3NTA - chains A and B; structure by X-ray diffraction, 2.01 A resolution.

# Chain A (and B)
Protein: FAD-dependent pyridine nucleotide-disulphide oxidoreductase
Organism: Shewanella loihica
Notes: EC 1.8.1.14; chain B of this document is another copy of the same molecule, construct and numbering; everything in this record applies to it too
UniProtKB: A3QAV3 (A3QAV3_SHELP); numbering as in UniProt (aligned over 1-566)
Amino-acid sequence (574 residues; each row starts with the number of its first residue):
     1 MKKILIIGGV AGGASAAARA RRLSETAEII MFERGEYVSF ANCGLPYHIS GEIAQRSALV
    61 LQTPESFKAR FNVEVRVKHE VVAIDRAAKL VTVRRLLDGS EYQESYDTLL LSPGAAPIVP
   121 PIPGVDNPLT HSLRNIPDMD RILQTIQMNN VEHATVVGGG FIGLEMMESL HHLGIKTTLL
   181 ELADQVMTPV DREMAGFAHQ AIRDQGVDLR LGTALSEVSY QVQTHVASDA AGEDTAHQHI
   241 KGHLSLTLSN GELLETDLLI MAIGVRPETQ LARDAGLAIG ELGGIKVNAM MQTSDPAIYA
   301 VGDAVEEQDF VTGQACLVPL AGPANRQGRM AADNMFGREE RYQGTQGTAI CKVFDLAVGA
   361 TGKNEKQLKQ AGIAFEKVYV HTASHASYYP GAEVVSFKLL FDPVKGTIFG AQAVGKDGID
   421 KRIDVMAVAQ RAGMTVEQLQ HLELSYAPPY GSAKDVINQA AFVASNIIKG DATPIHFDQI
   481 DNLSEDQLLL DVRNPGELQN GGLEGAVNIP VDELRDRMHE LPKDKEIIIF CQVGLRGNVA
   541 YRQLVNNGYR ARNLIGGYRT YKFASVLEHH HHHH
Disordered / not traced: 566-574
Differences from the reference sequence: expression tag (567-574)
Modified residues: Mse1, Mse31, Mse139, Mse148, Mse166, Mse167, Mse187, Mse194, Mse261, Mse290, Mse291, Mse330, Mse335, Mse426, Mse434, Mse518 (selenomethionine; parent Met)
Small-molecule neighbours:
  - coenzyme A (COA), molecule 1: V10, A11, A14, S15, A18, R19, R22, S39, F40, A41, N42, C43, L61, Q62, F67, F71, A321, N325, R329
  - coenzyme A (COA), molecule 2: Y379, V380, Y388, Y446, K454, Q459, F462, V463, N466, V533, G534, L535, N538, N553
  - FAD (flavin-adenine dinucleotide), molecule 1: I7, G8, G9, V10, A11, G12, F32, E33, R34, F40, N42, C43, P46, H79, E80, V81, S112, P113, G114, L133, R134, F161, I162, E165, L271, V301, G302, D303, A304, P319, L320, A321, G322, A324
  - FAD, molecule 2: Y446, A447, P448

# Interface between chain A and chain B
Contacting residue pairs (141; chain A residue first):
  R21(A) - R515(B)
  R21(A) - N546(B)
  R22(A) - N538(B)
  R22(A) - R542(B)  hydrogen bond (backbone-side chain)
  R22(A) - N546(B)  hydrogen bond (backbone-side chain)
  L23(A) - N546(B)
  S24(A) - N546(B)
  E25(A) - R515(B)  salt bridge
  E25(A) - Q543(B)
  E25(A) - N546(B)
  E25(A) - N547(B)
  A41(A) - Y388(B)  hydrophobic
  C43(A) - Y388(B)
  C43(A) - Y446(B)  hydrophobic
  C43(A) - P448(B)
  G44(A) - Y388(B)
  Y47(A) - Y389(B)  hydrophobic
  Y47(A) - P449(B)
  E52(A) - P390(B)
  I53(A) - Y388(B)
  A58(A) - Y388(B)
  A69(A) - D512(B)
  A69(A) - R515(B)  hydrogen bond (backbone-side chain)
  R70(A) - D512(B)  salt bridge
  R70(A) - R515(B)  hydrogen bond (backbone-side chain)
  R70(A) - R536(B)
  R70(A) - Q543(B)  hydrogen bond (backbone-side chain)
  F71(A) - R515(B)
  N72(A) - R515(B)
  A321(A) - Y446(B)  hydrophobic
  G322(A) - A453(B)
  P323(A) - E443(B)
  N325(A) - A453(B)
  N325(A) - K454(B)
  R326(A) - Q440(B)
  R326(A) - H441(B)
  R326(A) - L442(B)
  R326(A) - E443(B)
  R326(A) - N458(B)
  R329(A) - F462(B)
  R329(A) - N466(B)
  Mse330(A) - H441(B)
  R338(A) - D471(B)  salt bridge
  G344(A) - E443(B)
  T345(A) - E443(B)
  Q346(A) - E443(B)  hydrogen bond (backbone-side chain)
  G347(A) - E443(B)  hydrogen bond (backbone-side chain)
  T348(A) - E443(B)  hydrogen bond (side chain-backbone)
  T348(A) - L444(B)
  T348(A) - S445(B)
  I350(A) - S445(B)
  I350(A) - A447(B)
  I350(A) - Y450(B)  hydrophobic
  K352(A) - Y450(B)
  L356(A) - Y450(B)
  A357(A) - Y450(B)
  Y388(A) - A41(B)  hydrophobic
  Y388(A) - C43(B)
  Y388(A) - G44(B)
  Y388(A) - I53(B)
  Y388(A) - A58(B)
  Y389(A) - Y47(B)  hydrophobic
  D420(A) - K421(B)  salt bridge
  K421(A) - D420(B)  salt bridge
  K421(A) - K421(B)
  K421(A) - D424(B)  salt bridge
  I423(A) - S445(B)
  D424(A) - K421(B)
  D424(A) - V425(B)
  D424(A) - L444(B)
  D424(A) - S445(B)  hydrogen bond (side chain-backbone)
  V425(A) - D424(B)
  V425(A) - V428(B)  hydrophobic
  A427(A) - E443(B)
  V428(A) - V425(B)  hydrophobic
  V428(A) - V428(B)  hydrophobic
  V428(A) - A429(B)
  V428(A) - L442(B)  hydrophobic
  V428(A) - L444(B)  hydrophobic
  A429(A) - V428(B)
  R431(A) - H441(B)  hydrogen bond (side chain-backbone)
  R431(A) - E443(B)  salt bridge
  A432(A) - A432(B)  hydrophobic
  A432(A) - Mse434(B)  hydrophobic
  Mse434(A) - A432(B)  hydrophobic
  Q440(A) - R326(B)
  H441(A) - R326(B)
  H441(A) - Q343(B)  hydrogen bond
  H441(A) - R431(B)  hydrogen bond (backbone-side chain)
  L442(A) - R326(B)
  E443(A) - R326(B)
  E443(A) - T345(B)
  E443(A) - Q346(B)  hydrogen bond (side chain-backbone)
  E443(A) - G347(B)  hydrogen bond (side chain-backbone)
  E443(A) - T348(B)  hydrogen bond (backbone-side chain)
  E443(A) - A427(B)
  E443(A) - R431(B)  salt bridge
  L444(A) - T348(B)
  L444(A) - D424(B)
  L444(A) - V428(B)  hydrophobic
  S445(A) - T348(B)
  S445(A) - I350(B)
  S445(A) - I423(B)
  S445(A) - D424(B)  hydrogen bond (backbone-side chain)
  Y446(A) - C43(B)
  Y446(A) - A321(B)  hydrophobic
  A447(A) - I350(B)
  P448(A) - C43(B)  hydrophobic
  P449(A) - Y47(B)
  Y450(A) - I350(B)  hydrophobic
  Y450(A) - K352(B)
  Y450(A) - L356(B)
  Y450(A) - A357(B)
  A453(A) - G322(B)
  A453(A) - N325(B)
  K454(A) - S15(B)  hydrogen bond
  K454(A) - N325(B)  hydrogen bond
  F462(A) - R329(B)
  N466(A) - R329(B)
  D471(A) - R338(B)  salt bridge
  V511(A) - R70(B)
  D512(A) - A69(B)
  D512(A) - R70(B)  salt bridge
  R515(A) - R21(B)
  R515(A) - E25(B)  salt bridge
  R515(A) - A69(B)  hydrogen bond (side chain-backbone)
  R515(A) - R70(B)  hydrogen bond (side chain-backbone)
  R515(A) - F71(B)
  R515(A) - N72(B)
  R536(A) - R70(B)
  N538(A) - R22(B)
  R542(A) - R22(B)  hydrogen bond (side chain-backbone)
  R542(A) - L23(B)
  Q543(A) - E25(B)
  Q543(A) - R70(B)
  N546(A) - R21(B)
  N546(A) - R22(B)
  N546(A) - L23(B)
  N546(A) - S24(B)
  N546(A) - E25(B)
  N547(A) - E25(B)
Also at the interface, not in a pair above, chain A (80 interface residues in all): R19, K68, Q343, A349, C351, P390, N458, K469, V539
Also at the interface, not in a pair above, chain B (81 interface residues in all): R19, E52, K68, P323, Mse330, Y342, G344, C351, K469, V511, V539

# Summary
Chain A and chain B form an interface of 80 and 81 residues respectively, with 21 hydrogen bonds and 11 salt
bridges. Polar contacts include E25(A)-R515(B), R70(A)-D512(B) and R338(A)-D471(B). Chain A binds
flavin-adenine dinucleotide and coenzyme A.
Both chains are FAD-dependent pyridine nucleotide-disulphide oxidoreductase (Shewanella loihica). Entry 3NTA
(Structure of the Shewanella loihica PV-4 NADH-dependent persulfide reductase) was determined by X-ray
diffraction, deposited together with 3NT6 and 3NTD.
